PDB entry 7EKO | electron microscopy, 3.30 A resolution | chains A and G of the 15 polymer chains in the assembly

Chain A:
Protein: ATP-dependent Clp protease proteolytic subunit
Source organism: Chlamydomonas reinhardtii
UniProt: A8INX1 (A8INX1_CHLRE); residues 1-238 here correspond to UniProt positions 46-283 (UniProt number = residue number + 45)
Sequence (238 residues; each row starts with the number of its first residue):
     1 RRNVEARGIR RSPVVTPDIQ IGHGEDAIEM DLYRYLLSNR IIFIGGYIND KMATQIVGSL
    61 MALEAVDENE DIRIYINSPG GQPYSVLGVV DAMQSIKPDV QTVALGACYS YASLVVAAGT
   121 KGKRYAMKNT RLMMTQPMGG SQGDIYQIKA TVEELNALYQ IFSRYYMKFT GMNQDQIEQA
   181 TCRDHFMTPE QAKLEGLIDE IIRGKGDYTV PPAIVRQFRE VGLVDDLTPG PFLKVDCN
Disordered / not traced: 1-16

Chain G:
Protein: ATP-dependent Clp protease proteolytic subunit
Source organism: Chlamydomonas reinhardtii
Notes: EC 3.4.21.92
UniProt: A8IJ60 (A8IJ60_CHLRE); residues 1-296 here correspond to UniProt positions 50-345 (UniProt number = residue number + 49)
Sequence (296 residues; numbered 1 to 296; the number before each row is that of its first residue):
     1 NSQPIVAPRT AEMQGDPFGL LLRQRIVFLG GEVEDFGADA IISQLLLLDS QDPTKDIKIF
    61 INSPGGSVTA GMGIYDAMML CRADVNTYCF GLAASMGAFL LGAGKRGKRN SMPNSRIMIH
   121 QPLGGASGQA VDIEIQAKEI MYHKANLNRI MADYCQQPLS KIEEDTDRDR YMSPLEAKEY
   181 GLIDHIIGGE EAVFNVKGSL KKFPKIKEEF VTDKDDMVKR NIMDGDPFLS ETPSWRFKSP
   241 QTEPYMPSQA PGSRWFRTRK VSKEDYKEMQ EQRQAELMAE SDDGKKSVKD RIDDAW
Disordered / not traced: 1-16, 196-296

How chain A and chain G interact:
Residue-residue contacts - 33 pairs, chain A then chain G:
  Asp50(A) - Gly31(G)
  Lys51(A) - Gly31(G)
  Lys51(A) - Glu32(G)
  Ala53(A) - Asn62(G)
  Thr54(A) - Phe18(G)
  Thr54(A) - Phe28(G)
  Thr54(A) - Gly30(G)
  Val57(A) - Phe90(G)  hydrophobic
  Gly58(A) - Phe18(G)
  Gly58(A) - Leu21(G)
  Gly58(A) - Phe28(G)
  Met61(A) - Phe60(G)  hydrophobic
  Ala62(A) - Pro17(G)
  Ala62(A) - Leu20(G)
  Ala62(A) - Leu21(G)
  Ala65(A) - Gln24(G)
  Val66(A) - Leu20(G)  hydrophobic
  Tyr84(A) - Gly91(G)
  Tyr84(A) - Arg116(G)
  Tyr84(A) - Tyr171(G)
  Gly88(A) - Gly91(G)
  Asp91(A) - Met112(G)
  Asp91(A) - Asn114(G)
  Ala157(A) - Arg116(G)
  Ala157(A) - Asn195(G)
  Gln160(A) - Asn195(G)
  Ile161(A) - Phe194(G)
  Ile161(A) - Asn195(G)
  Arg164(A) - Phe194(G)
  Tyr165(A) - Asn114(G)  hydrogen bond
  Tyr165(A) - Phe194(G)  hydrophobic
  Lys168(A) - Ala192(G)
  Lys168(A) - Phe194(G)
Other interface residues (no listed pair), chain A (28 interface residues in all): Arg34, Leu37, Gln55, Ser59, Gln82, Leu87, Ser95, Ala150, Glu154
Other interface residues (no listed pair), chain G (27 interface residues in all): Ile26, Pro64, Leu92, Pro113, Ser115, Asp169, Ile187

Overview:
28 residues of chain A face 27 of chain G across their interface, with 1 hydrogen bond. Its one
hydrogen-bonded contact is Tyr165(A)-Asn114(G).
Here chain A is ATP-dependent Clp protease proteolytic subunit and chain G is ATP-dependent Clp protease
proteolytic subunit, both from Chlamydomonas reinhardtii. Entry 7EKO (CrClpP-S1) was determined by electron
microscopy (same publication as 7EKQ).
